4J3U - chain A; structure by X-ray diffraction, 1.70 A resolution.

Chain A:
Molecule: Limit dextrinase
Source organism: Hordeum vulgare
Notes: EC 3.2.1.41
Reference sequence: Q9FYY0 (Q9FYY0_HORVU); residues 2-885 here correspond to UniProt positions 22-905 (UniProt number = residue number + 20)
Amino-acid sequence (905 residues; numbered -19 to 885; the number before each row is that of its first residue; numbers below 1 keep their minus sign (Met-19 is residue -19)):
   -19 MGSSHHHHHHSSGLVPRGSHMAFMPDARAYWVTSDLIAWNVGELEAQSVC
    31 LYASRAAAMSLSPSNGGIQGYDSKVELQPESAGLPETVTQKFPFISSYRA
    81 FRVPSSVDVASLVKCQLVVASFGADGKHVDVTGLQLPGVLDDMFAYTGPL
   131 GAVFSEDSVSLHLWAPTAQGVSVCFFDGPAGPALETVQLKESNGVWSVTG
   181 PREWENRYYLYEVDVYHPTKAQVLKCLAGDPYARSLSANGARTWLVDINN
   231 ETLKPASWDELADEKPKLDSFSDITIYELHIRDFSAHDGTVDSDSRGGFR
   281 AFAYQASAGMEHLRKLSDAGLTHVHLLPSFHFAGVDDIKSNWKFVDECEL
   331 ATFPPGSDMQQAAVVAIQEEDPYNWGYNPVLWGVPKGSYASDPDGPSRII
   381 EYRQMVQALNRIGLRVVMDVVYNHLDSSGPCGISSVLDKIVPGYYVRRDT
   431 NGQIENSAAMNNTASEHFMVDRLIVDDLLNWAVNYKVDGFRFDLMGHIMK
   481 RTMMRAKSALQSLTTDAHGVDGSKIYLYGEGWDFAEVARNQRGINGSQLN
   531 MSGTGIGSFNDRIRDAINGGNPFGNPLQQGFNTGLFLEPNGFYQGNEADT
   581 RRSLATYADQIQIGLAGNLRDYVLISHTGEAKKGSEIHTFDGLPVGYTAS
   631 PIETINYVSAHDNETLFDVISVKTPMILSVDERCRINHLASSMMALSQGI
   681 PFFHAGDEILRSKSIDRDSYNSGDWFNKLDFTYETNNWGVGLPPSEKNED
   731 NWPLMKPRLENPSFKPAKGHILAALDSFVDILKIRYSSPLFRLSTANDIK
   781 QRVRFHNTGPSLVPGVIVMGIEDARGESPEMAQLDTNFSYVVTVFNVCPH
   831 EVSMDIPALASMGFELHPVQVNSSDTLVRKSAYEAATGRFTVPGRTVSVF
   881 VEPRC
Not modelled in the structure: -19 to 3, 26, 43-46, 103-109
Sequence notes: expression tag (-19 to 1)
Metal / ion sites: Ca2+ site 1: Ser297, Leu301, Gly393; Ca2+ site 2: Gln348, Asp351, Tyr353, Asn701
Reported in the primary citation:
  - binding site for alpha-D-glucopyranose: Ser437, Trp512, Phe514, Ala515, Phe553, Phe620
  - conformationally variable residues (loop rearrangement): Phe620
  - mutagenesis - M440G: unchanged catalytic activity on pullulan
  - mutagenesis - M440G (2.6-fold): decreased catalytic activity on amylopectin
  - catalytic residues: Asp473, Glu510, Asp642 (citing earlier work)
  - specificity-determining residues: Trp512, Phe553 (proposed by the authors, not directly observed)

Summary:
Ser297, Leu301 and Gly393 form the Ca2+ site 1. Gln348, Asp351, Tyr353 and Asn701 form the Ca2+ site 2. From
the paper: catalytic residues Asp473, Glu510 and Asp642; M440G reduces catalytic activity on amylopectin.
Chain A is Limit dextrinase (Hordeum vulgare); the structure, Crystal structure of barley limit dextrinase in
complex with maltosyl-S-betacyclodextrin, was determined by X-ray diffraction (same publication as 4J3S, 4J3T,
4J3V, 4J3W and 4J3X).
